7YXM - chains B and C of the 4 polymer chains in the assembly; structure by X-ray diffraction, 1.70 A resolution.

# Chain B
Name: Benzoylsuccinyl-CoA thiolase subunit
Source organism: Geobacter metallireducens GS-15
Reference sequence: Q39VG1 (Q39VG1_GEOMG); residue numbers follow UniProt; this construct covers 1-390
Amino-acid sequence (392 residues; row label = number of the first residue in the row):
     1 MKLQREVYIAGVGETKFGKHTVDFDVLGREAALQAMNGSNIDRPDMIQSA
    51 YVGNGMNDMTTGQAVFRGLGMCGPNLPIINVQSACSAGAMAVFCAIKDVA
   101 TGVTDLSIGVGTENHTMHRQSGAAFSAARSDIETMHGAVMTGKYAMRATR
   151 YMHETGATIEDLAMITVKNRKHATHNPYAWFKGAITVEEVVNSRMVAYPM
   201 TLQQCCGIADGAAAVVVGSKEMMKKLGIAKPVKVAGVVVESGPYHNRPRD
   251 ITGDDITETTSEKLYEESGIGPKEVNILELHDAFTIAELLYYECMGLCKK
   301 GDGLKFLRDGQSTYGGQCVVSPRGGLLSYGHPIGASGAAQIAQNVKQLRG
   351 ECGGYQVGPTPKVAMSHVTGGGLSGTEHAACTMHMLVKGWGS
Sequence notes: expression tag (391-392)
Metal / ion sites: Mg2+ near Asp-45 (its only coordinating residue here)
Residues lining bound ligands: PE8 (3,6,9,12,15,18,21-heptaoxatricosane-1,23-diol): Asp-42, Pro-44, Asp-45, Leu-69, Gly-70, Met-71, Asn-75
What the authors report for this chain:
  - catalytic residues: Cys-85, His-281, His-331, Thr-369 to Gly-372, His-378 (proposed by the authors, not directly observed)

# Chain C
Name: Benzoylsuccinyl-CoA thiolase subunit
Source organism: Geobacter metallireducens GS-15
Reference sequence: Q39VG2 (Q39VG2_GEOMG); residue numbers follow UniProt; this construct covers 1-146
Amino-acid sequence (146 residues; numbered 1 to 146; the number before each row is that of its first residue):
     1 MAKEEVKQKKTKEKEPDITFFHPDILEVPKDGGLPYLKGYRCKKCGQLDF
    51 KTEMCTNCWSEEFEMVPLSRRGKVYSFSDIYIGQQGLATPYIFAYVDLPE
   101 NLRVFAQLEGEVDTYRCDEEVELTLGPIRMNNDNLPIISYKFKKIA
Disordered / not traced: 1-13
Curated features (UniProtKB/Swiss-Prot):
  - binding site (Zn(2+)): Cys-42, Cys-45, Cys-55, Cys-58
Metal / ion sites: Zn2+: Cys-42, Cys-45, Cys-55, Cys-58
Residues lining bound ligands:
  - PE8 (3,6,9,12,15,18,21-heptaoxatricosane-1,23-diol), molecule 1: Phe-21, His-22, Asp-24, Ile-25, Phe-50, Lys-51, Arg-103, Val-104, Phe-105, Arg-129, Ile-137
  - PE8, molecule 2: Thr-56, Asn-57, Cys-58, Trp-59

# Chain B / chain C interface
Contacting residue pairs - 14 pairs, chain B then chain C:
  Arg-29(B) / Met-54(C)
  Glu-30(B) / Glu-53(C)
  Leu-33(B) / Met-54(C)  hydrophobic
  Leu-33(B) / Trp-59(C)  hydrophobic
  Met-36(B) / Trp-59(C)  hydrophobic
  Asn-37(B) / Trp-59(C)
  Pro-44(B) / Trp-59(C)  hydrophobic
  Gly-68(B) / Met-54(C)
  Gly-68(B) / Thr-56(C)
  Leu-69(B) / Met-54(C)  hydrophobic
  Leu-69(B) / Thr-56(C)
  Leu-69(B) / Trp-59(C)  hydrogen bond (backbone-side chain)
  Gly-70(B) / Thr-56(C)
  Arg-119(B) / Asn-132(C)
Other interface residues (no listed pair), chain B (13 interface residues in all): Val-26, Arg-67, Met-71

# In short
The interface between chain B and chain C involves 13 residues on one side and 5 on the other, with 1 hydrogen
bond. The hydrogen-bonded pair is Leu-69(B)/Trp-59(C). One compound PE8 molecule is bound between chain B and
chain C. Chain C binds compound PE8. The paper reports catalytic residues Cys-85(B), His-281(B) and His-331(B)
among others.
Chain B is Benzoylsuccinyl-CoA thiolase subunit and chain C is Benzoylsuccinyl-CoA thiolase subunit, both from
Geobacter metallireducens GS-15; the structure, Benzoylsuccinyl-CoA thiolase with coenzyme A, was determined
by X-ray diffraction (same publication as 7PXP and 7PYT).
